Entry 2WK3 (X-ray diffraction, 2.59 A resolution); this record covers chains B and D.

Chain B:
Name: Insulin degrading enzyme
Source organism: Homo sapiens
Notes: EC 3.4.24.56
UniProt: P14735 (IDE_HUMAN); residues 1-1019 here = UniProt positions 1-1019
Sequence (1019 residues; row label = number of the first residue in the row):
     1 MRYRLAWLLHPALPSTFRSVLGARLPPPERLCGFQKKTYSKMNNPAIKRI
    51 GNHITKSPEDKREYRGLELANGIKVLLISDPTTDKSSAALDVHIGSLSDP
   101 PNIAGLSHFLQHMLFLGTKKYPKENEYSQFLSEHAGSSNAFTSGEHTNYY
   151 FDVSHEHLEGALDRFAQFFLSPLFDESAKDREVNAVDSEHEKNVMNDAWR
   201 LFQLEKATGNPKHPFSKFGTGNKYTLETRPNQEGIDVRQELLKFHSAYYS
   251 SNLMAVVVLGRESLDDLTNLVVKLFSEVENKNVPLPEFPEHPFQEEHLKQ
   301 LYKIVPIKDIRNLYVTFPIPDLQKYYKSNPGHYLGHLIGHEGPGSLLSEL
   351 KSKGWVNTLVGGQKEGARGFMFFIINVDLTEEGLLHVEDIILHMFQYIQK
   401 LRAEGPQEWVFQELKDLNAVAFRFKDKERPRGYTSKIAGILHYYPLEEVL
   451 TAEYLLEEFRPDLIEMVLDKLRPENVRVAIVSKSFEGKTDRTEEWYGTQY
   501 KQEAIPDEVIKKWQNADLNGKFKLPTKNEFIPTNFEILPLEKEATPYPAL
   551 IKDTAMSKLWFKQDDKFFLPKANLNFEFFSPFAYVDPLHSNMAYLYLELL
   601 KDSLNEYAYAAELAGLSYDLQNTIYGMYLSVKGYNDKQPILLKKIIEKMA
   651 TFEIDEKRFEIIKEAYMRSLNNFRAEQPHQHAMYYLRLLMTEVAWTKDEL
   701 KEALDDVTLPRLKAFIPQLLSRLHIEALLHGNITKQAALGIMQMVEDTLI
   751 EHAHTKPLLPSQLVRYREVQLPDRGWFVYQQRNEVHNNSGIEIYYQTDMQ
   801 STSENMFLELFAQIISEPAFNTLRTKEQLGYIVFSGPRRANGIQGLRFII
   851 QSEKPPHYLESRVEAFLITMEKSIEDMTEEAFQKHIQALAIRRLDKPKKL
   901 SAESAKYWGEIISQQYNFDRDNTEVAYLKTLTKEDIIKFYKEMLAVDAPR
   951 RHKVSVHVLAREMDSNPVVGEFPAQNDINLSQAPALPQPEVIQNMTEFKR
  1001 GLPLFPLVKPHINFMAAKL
Disordered / not traced: 1-43, 966-978, 1013-1019
Differences from the reference sequence: engineered mutation Leu110 (Cys in P14735), Gln111 (Glu in P14735), Ser171 (Cys in P14735), Ala178 (Cys in P14735), Val257 (Cys in P14735), Leu414 (Cys in P14735), Asn573 (Cys in P14735), Ser590 (Cys in P14735), Ser789 (Cys in P14735), Ala812 (Cys in P14735), Ala819 (Cys in P14735), Ser904 (Cys in P14735), Asn966 (Cys in P14735), Ala974 (Cys in P14735)
Bound ions: Zn2+: His108, His112, Glu189 (shared with Phe19(D) of chain D)
Swiss-Prot annotation at these positions:
  - motif: Glu853 to Tyr858 (SlyX motif)
  - binding site (Zn(2+)): His108, His112, Glu189
  - binding site (substrate): His336 to Gly342, Leu359 to Gln363
  - binding site (ATP): Arg429, Asp895 to Ser901
  - modified residue (N6-succinyllysine): Lys192, Lys697
  - mutagenesis: Ser132 (S132C: Increases catalytic rate towards INS and amyloid; when associated with C-817), Asn184 (N184C: Increases catalytic rate towards INS and amyloid; when associated with C-828), Pro286 (P286G: Reduced enzyme activity), Gly366 to Gly369 (Reduced enzyme activity), Asp426 (D426C: Increases catalytic rate towards INS and amyloid; when associated with C-899), Tyr496 (Y496A: Strongly reduced enzyme activity), Phe530 (F530A: Strongly increased enzyme activity), Arg767 (R767A: Decreases dimerization. No effect on degradation of ANP. Retains the ability to degrade an aberrant form of ANP, when in the presence of both ANP and the aberrant ANP), Glu817 (E817C: Increases catalytic rate towards INS and amyloid; when associated with C-132), Gln828 (Q828C: Increases catalytic rate towards INS and amyloid; when associated with C-184), Tyr831 (Y831F: No effect on catalytic activity), Lys899 (K899C: Increases catalytic rate towards INS and amyloid; when associated with C-426)

Chain D:
Name: Beta-amyloid protein 42
Source organism: Homo sapiens
Notes: fragment: beta-amyloid protein 42, residues 672-713
UniProt: P05067 (A4_HUMAN); residues 1-42 here correspond to UniProt positions 672-713 (UniProt number = residue number + 671)
Sequence (42 residues; row label = number of the first residue in the row):
     1 DAEFRHDSGYEVHHQKLVFFAEDVGSNKGAIIGLMVGGVVIA
Disordered / not traced: 4-15, 23-42
Bound ions: Zn2+: Phe19 (shared with His108(B), His112(B), Glu189(B) of chain B)

Interface between chain B and chain D:
Contacting residue pairs - 41 pairs, chain B then chain D:
  His108(B) with Val18(D); Phe19(D)
  Gln111(B) with Val18(D); Phe20(D)
  His112(B) with Phe19(D); Phe20(D)
  Phe115(B) with Phe20(D), hydrophobic
  Asn139(B) with Phe20(D), hydrogen bond (side chain-backbone); Ala21(D), hydrogen bond (side chain-backbone)
  Ala140(B) with Phe19(D); Phe20(D), hydrogen bond (backbone-backbone)
  Phe141(B) with Leu17(D), hydrophobic; Val18(D)
  Thr142(B) with Val18(D), hydrogen bond (backbone-backbone)
  Tyr150(B) with Phe19(D)
  Glu182(B) with Phe20(D)
  Glu189(B) with Val18(D); Phe19(D), hydrogen bond (side chain-backbone)
  Lys192(B) with Glu22(D), salt bridge
  Ala198(B) with Lys16(D)
  Trp199(B) with Lys16(D); Val18(D), hydrophobic
  Phe202(B) with Lys16(D)
  Thr220(B) with Val18(D)
  Gly339(B) with Asp1(D), hydrogen bond (backbone-backbone)
  Glu341(B) with Asp1(D), hydrogen bond (side chain-backbone)
  Leu359(B) with Asp1(D), hydrogen bond (backbone-backbone)
  Val360(B) with Asp1(D); Glu3(D)
  Gly361(B) with Asp1(D), hydrogen bond (backbone-backbone); Ala2(D); Glu3(D), hydrogen bond (backbone-backbone)
  Gln363(B) with Glu3(D)
  Ile374(B) with Glu3(D)
  Tyr609(B) with Asp1(D); Ala2(D)
  Arg824(B) with Phe20(D), hydrogen bond (side chain-backbone)
  Tyr831(B) with Phe19(D), hydrogen bond (side chain-backbone); Phe20(D); Ala21(D), hydrogen bond (side chain-backbone); Glu22(D)
Other interface residues (no listed pair), chain B (32 interface residues in all): Gly335, His336, Gly362, His679, Phe820, Ile832

In short:
32 residues of chain B and 10 residues of chain D are in contact, with 13 hydrogen bonds and 1 salt bridge.
Polar contacts include Lys192(B)-Glu22(D), Asn139(B)-Phe20(D) and Asn139(B)-Ala21(D).
Chain B is Insulin degrading enzyme and chain D is Beta-amyloid protein 42, both from Homo sapiens; the
structure, Crystal structure of human insulin-degrading enzyme in complex with amyloid-beta (1-42), was
determined by X-ray diffraction together with 3HGZ, 3E4Z and 3E50 from the same study.
